Entry 9LJL (X-ray diffraction, 1.89 A resolution); this record covers chains A and B.

# Chain A (and B)
Protein: Flagellar motor protein MotS
Organism: Bacillus subtilis
Notes: chain B of this document is another copy of the same molecule, construct and numbering; everything in this record applies to it too
UniProt: A0AAX3RPD0 (A0AAX3RPD0_BACIU); numbering as in UniProt (aligned over 68-242)
Sequence (182 residues; numbered 67 to 248; the number before each row is that of its first residue):
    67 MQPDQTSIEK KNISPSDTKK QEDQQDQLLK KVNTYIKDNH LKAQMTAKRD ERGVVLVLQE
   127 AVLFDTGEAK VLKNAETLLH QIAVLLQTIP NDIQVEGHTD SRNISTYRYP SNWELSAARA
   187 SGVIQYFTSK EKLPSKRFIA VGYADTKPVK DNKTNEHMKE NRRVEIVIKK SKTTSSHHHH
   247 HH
Disordered / not traced: 67-86, 238-248 (chain B: 67-82, 238-248)
Differences from the reference sequence: initiating methionine (67); expression tag (243-248)
Reported in the primary citation:
  - mutagenesis - D70A, D70A/E75A, E75A: increased stability
  - mutagenesis - D70A, E75A: decreased stability in response to high Na+ concentration
  - mutagenesis - D70A/E75A: unchanged stability in response to high Na+ concentration

# Interface between chain A and chain B
Residue-residue contacts (34; chain A residue first):
  Y173(A) with R174(B), hydrogen bond
  R174(A) with Y173(B), hydrogen bond
  S177(A) with Q191(B), hydrogen bond
  W179(A) with S187(B), hydrogen bond (backbone-side chain); I190(B); Q191(B); T194(B); S201(B); F204(B)
  E180(A) with S187(B); G188(B)
  A183(A) with A183(B), hydrophobic; S187(B)
  S187(A) with W179(B), hydrogen bond (side chain-backbone); E180(B); A183(B)
  G188(A) with E180(B)
  I190(A) with W179(B)
  Q191(A) with S177(B); W179(B)
  T194(A) with W179(B)
  S201(A) with W179(B); T212(B)
  F204(A) with W179(B)
  I205(A) with V207(B), hydrophobic; Y209(B)
  A206(A) with A206(B); V207(B); G208(B), hydrogen bond (backbone-backbone)
  V207(A) with A206(B)
  G208(A) with I205(B); A206(B), hydrogen bond (backbone-backbone)
  Y209(A) with I205(B), hydrophobic
  T212(A) with S201(B)
Interface residues without a listed pair, chain A (21 interface residues in all): A184, K202
Interface residues without a listed pair, chain B (22 interface residues in all): P176, A184, K202

# Overview
The interface between chain A and chain B involves 21 residues on one side and 22 on the other; the contacts
include 7 hydrogen bonds. Polar pairs include Y173(A)-R174(B), S177(A)-Q191(B) and W179(A)-S187(B). The paper
reports that D70A, D70A/E75A and E75A of chain A increase stability; D70A and E75A of chain A reduce stability
in response to high Na+ concentration.
Chain A and chain B are both Flagellar motor protein MotS (Bacillus subtilis); the structure, Structure of the
periplasmic domain of MotS from Bacillus subtilis in 300 mM NaCl, was determined by X-ray diffraction (same
publication as 9LJK and 9LJM).
